Entry 7BOF (electron microscopy, 2.92 A resolution); this record covers chains A and L of the 12 polymer chains in the assembly.

Chain A:
Molecule: 16S rRNA
Source organism: Escherichia coli (strain K12)
Sequence (1542 nucleotides; numbered 1 to 1542; the number before each row is that of its first residue):
     1 AAAUUGAAGAGUUUGAUCAUGGCUCAGAUUGAACGCUGGCGGCAGGCCUA
    51 ACACAUGCAAGUCGAACGGUAACAGGAAGAAGCUUGCUUCUUUGCUGACG
   101 AGUGGCGGACGGGUGAGUAAUGUCUGGGAAACUGCCUGAUGGAGGGGGAU
   151 AACUACUGGAAACGGUAGCUAAUACCGCAUAACGUCGCAAGACCAAAGAG
   201 GGGGACCUUCGGGCCUCUUGCCAUCGGAUGUGCCCAGAUGGGAUUAGCUA
   251 GUAGGUGGGGUAACGGCUCACCUAGGCGACGAUCCCUAGCUGGUCUGAGA
   301 GGAUGACCAGCCACACUGGAACUGAGACACGGUCCAGACUCCUACGGGAG
   351 GCAGCAGUGGGGAAUAUUGCACAAUGGGCGCAAGCCUGAUGCAGCCAUGC
   401 CGCGUGUAUGAAGAAGGCCUUCGGGUUGUAAAGUACUUUCAGCGGGGAGG
   451 AAGGGAGUAAAGUUAAUACCUUUGCUCAUUGACGUUACCCGCAGAAGAAG
   501 CACCGGCUAACUCCGUGCCAGCAGCCXCGGUAAUACGGAGGGUGCAAGCG
   551 UUAAUCGGAAUUACUGGGCGUAAAGCGCACGCAGGCGGUUUGUUAAGUCA
   601 GAUGUGAAAUCCCCGGGCUCAACCUGGGAACUGCAUCUGAUACUGGCAAG
   651 CUUGAGUCUCGUAGAGGGGGGUAGAAUUCCAGGUGUAGCGGUGAAAUGCG
   701 UAGAGAUCUGGAGGAAUACCGGUGGCGAAGGCGGCCCCCUGGACGAAGAC
   751 UGACGCUCAGGUGCGAAAGCGUGGGGAGCAAACAGGAUUAGAUACCCUGG
   801 UAGUCCACGCCGUAAACGAUGUCGACUUGGAGGUUGUGCCCUUGAGGCGU
   851 GGCUUCCGGAGCUAACGCGUUAAGUCGACCGCCUGGGGAGUACGGCCGCA
   901 AGGUUAAAACUCAAAUGAAUUGACGGGGGCCCGCACAAGCGGUGGAGCAU
   951 GUGGUUUAAUUCGAUGXAACGCGAAGAACCUUACCUGGUCUUGACAUCCA
  1001 CGGAAGUUUUCAGAGAUGAGAAUGUGCCUUCGGGAACCGUGAGACAGGUG
  1051 CUGCAUGGCUGUCGUCAGCUCGUGUUGUGAAAUGUUGGGUUAAGUCCCGC
  1101 AACGAGCGCAACCCUUAUCCUUUGUUGCCAGCGGUCCGGCCGGGAACUCA
  1151 AAGGAGACUGCCAGUGAUAAACUGGAGGAAGGUGGGGAUGACGUCAAGUC
  1201 AUCAUGGCCCUUACGACCAGGGCUACACACGUGCUACAAUGGCGCAUACA
  1251 AAGAGAAGCGACCUCGCGAGAGCAAGCGGACCUCAUAAAGUGCGUCGUAG
  1301 UCCGGAUUGGAGUCUGCAACUCGACUCCAUGAAGUCGGAAUCGCUAGUAA
  1351 UCGUGGAUCAGAAUGCCACGGUGAAUACGUUCCCGGGCCUUGUACACACC
  1401 GCCCGUXACACCAUGGGAGUGGGUUGCAAAAGAAGUAGGUAGCUUAACCU
  1451 UCGGGAGGGCGCUUACCACUUUGUGAUUCAUGACUGGGGUGAAGUCGUAA
  1501 CAAGGUAACCGUAGGGGAACCUGCGGUUGGAUCACCUCCUUA
Not modelled in the structure: 931-1386, 1401-1407, 1495-1501, 1541-1542
Modified / non-standard residues: PSU (pseudouridine-5'-monophosphate) at position 516, G7M (N7-methyl-guanosine-5'-monophosphate) at position 527, 2MG (2N-methylguanosine-5'-monophosphate) at position 966, 5MC (5-methylcytidine-5'-monophosphate) at position 967, 2MG (2N-methylguanosine-5'-monophosphate) at position 1207, 4OC (4n,o2'-methylcytidine-5'-monophosphate) at position 1402, 5MC (5-methylcytidine-5'-monophosphate) at position 1407, UR3 (3-methyluridine-5'-monophoshate) at position 1498, 2MG (2N-methylguanosine-5'-monophosphate) at position 1516, MA6 (6N-dimethyladenosine-5'-monophoshate) at position 1518, MA6 (6N-dimethyladenosine-5'-monophoshate) at position 1519
Metal / ion sites: Mg2+ site 1 near U14 (its only coordinating residue here); Mg2+ site 2 near G21 (its only coordinating residue here); Mg2+ site 3: C48, G115; Mg2+ site 4 near A53 (its only coordinating residue here); Mg2+ site 5 near U56 (its only coordinating residue here); Mg2+ site 6: A59, U387; Mg2+ site 7 near A66 (its only coordinating residue here); Mg2+ site 8 near G100 (its only coordinating residue here); Mg2+ site 9: A109, G331; Mg2+ site 10 near G111 (its only coordinating residue here); Mg2+ site 11 near G113 (its only coordinating residue here); Mg2+ site 12: A116, G117, G289; 39 more Mg2+ sites not listed
Reported in the primary citation:
  - contacts within the chain: U921-A1534, A923-U1532, A1507-G1530 (pi stacking)

Chain L:
Protein: 30S ribosomal protein S12
Source organism: Escherichia coli (strain K12)
Reference sequence: P0A7S3 (RS12_ECOLI); numbering as in UniProt (aligned over 1-124)
Chain sequence (124 residues; row label = number of the first residue in the row):
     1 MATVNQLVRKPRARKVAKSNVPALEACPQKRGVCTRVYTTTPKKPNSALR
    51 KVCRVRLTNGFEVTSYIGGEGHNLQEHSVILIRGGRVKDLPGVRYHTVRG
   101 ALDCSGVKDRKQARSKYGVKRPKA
Not modelled in the structure: 1
Modified / non-standard residues: Asp89 ((3R)-3-(methylsulfanyl)-L-aspartic acid; D2T)
Curated features (UniProtKB/Swiss-Prot):
  - modified residue: Lys108 (N6-acetyllysine)

Chain A / chain L interface:
Pairs across the interface (109):
  A32(A) - Pro28(L)  base contact
  A33(A) - Pro28(L)  sugar contact
  A33(A) - Gln29(L)  hydrogen bond to the sugar
  C34(A) - Gln29(L)  sugar contact
  C34(A) - Val98(L)  sugar contact
  G35(A) - Gly100(L)  sugar contact
  G35(A) - Ser115(L)  hydrogen bond to the sugar
  G35(A) - Gly118(L)  hydrogen bond to the sugar
  C36(A) - Arg114(L)  hydrogen bond to the sugar
  C36(A) - Ser115(L)  sugar contact
  C36(A) - Val119(L)  sugar contact
  C36(A) - Lys120(L)  salt bridge to the phosphate
  C36(A) - Arg121(L)  phosphate contact
  U37(A) - Lys120(L)  phosphate contact
  U37(A) - Arg121(L)  hydrogen bond to the phosphate
  G302(A) - Arg14(L)  sugar contact
  G362(A) - Arg31(L)  salt bridge to the phosphate
  G362(A) - Thr58(L)  phosphate contact
  A363(A) - Cys27(L)  base contact
  A363(A) - Pro28(L)  base contact
  A363(A) - Gln29(L)  base contact
  A363(A) - Lys30(L)  phosphate contact
  A363(A) - Arg31(L)  salt bridge to the phosphate
  A363(A) - Thr58(L)  hydrogen bond to the phosphate
  G500(A) - Arg121(L)  salt bridge to the phosphate
  C501(A) - Arg114(L)  salt bridge to the phosphate
  C501(A) - Ser115(L)  hydrogen bond to the phosphate
  C501(A) - Arg121(L)  salt bridge to the phosphate
  A502(A) - Ala113(L)  phosphate contact
  A502(A) - Arg114(L)  hydrogen bond to the phosphate
  A502(A) - Ser115(L)  hydrogen bond to the phosphate
  A502(A) - Lys116(L)  hydrogen bond to the phosphate
  C503(A) - Ala113(L)  phosphate contact
  C503(A) - Lys116(L)  salt bridge to the phosphate
  C518(A) - Pro45(L)  base contact
  C518(A) - Ser47(L)  phosphate contact
  C519(A) - Ser47(L)  hydrogen bond to the phosphate
  A520(A) - Ala48(L)  phosphate contact
  A520(A) - Leu49(L)  hydrogen bond to the phosphate
  A520(A) - Lys51(L)  phosphate contact
  A520(A) - Glu70(L)  hydrogen bond to the sugar
  G521(A) - Arg50(L)  hydrogen bond to the base
  G521(A) - Lys51(L)  salt bridge to the phosphate
  G521(A) - Gly69(L)  phosphate contact
  G521(A) - Glu70(L)  phosphate contact
  G521(A) - Gly71(L)  hydrogen bond to the phosphate
  C522(A) - Asn46(L)  base contact
  C522(A) - Arg50(L)  base contact
  C522(A) - Tyr66(L)  hydrogen bond to the phosphate
  C522(A) - Gly68(L)  phosphate contact
  C522(A) - Gly69(L)  hydrogen bond to the phosphate
  A523(A) - Asn46(L)  base contact
  A523(A) - Arg50(L)  base contact
  A523(A) - Val87(L)  base contact
  A523(A) - Lys88(L)  base contact
  A523(A) - Asp89(L)  base contact
  C525(A) - Arg86(L)  salt bridge to the phosphate
  C526(A) - Lys88(L)  phosphate contact
  G7M_527(A) - Asn46(L)  base contact
  C528(A) - Asn46(L)  hydrogen bond to the base
  G529(A) - Pro45(L)  base contact
  G529(A) - Asn46(L)  base contact
  G529(A) - Ser47(L)  hydrogen bond to the base
  G537(A) - Arg110(L)  salt bridge to the phosphate
  G538(A) - Arg110(L)  salt bridge to the phosphate
  G538(A) - Lys111(L)  hydrogen bond to the phosphate
  G538(A) - Gln112(L)  hydrogen bond to the phosphate
  A539(A) - Lys111(L)  phosphate contact
  A539(A) - Gln112(L)  hydrogen bond to the phosphate
  G550(A) - Lys116(L)  sugar contact
  U551(A) - Arg83(L)  hydrogen bond to the sugar
  U552(A) - Pro28(L)  hydrogen bond to the sugar
  U552(A) - Gln29(L)  base contact
  U552(A) - Arg83(L)  sugar contact
  U552(A) - Gly84(L)  hydrogen bond to the sugar
  U552(A) - Gly85(L)  phosphate contact
  A553(A) - Val21(L)  phosphate contact
  A553(A) - Leu24(L)  sugar contact
  A553(A) - Ala26(L)  hydrogen bond to the sugar
  A553(A) - Cys27(L)  sugar contact
  A553(A) - Pro28(L)  sugar contact
  A554(A) - Ser19(L)  hydrogen bond to the phosphate
  U561(A) - Lys15(L)  hydrogen bond to the phosphate
  U562(A) - Arg12(L)  base contact
  U562(A) - Ala13(L)  hydrogen bond to the base
  U562(A) - Arg14(L)  hydrogen bond to the sugar
  U562(A) - Lys15(L)  salt bridge to the phosphate
  A563(A) - Arg12(L)  base contact
  C564(A) - Leu7(L)  sugar contact
  C564(A) - Arg12(L)  salt bridge to the phosphate
  G567(A) - Arg12(L)  hydrogen bond to the base
  G568(A) - Ala2(L)  hydrogen bond to the base
  G585(A) - Asn5(L)  hydrogen bond to the sugar
  C880(A) - Thr3(L)  phosphate contact
  C880(A) - Asn5(L)  phosphate contact
  C880(A) - Arg9(L)  salt bridge to the phosphate
  G881(A) - Gln6(L)  phosphate contact
  G881(A) - Arg9(L)  salt bridge to the phosphate
  C882(A) - Ala2(L)  base contact
  U884(A) - Arg12(L)  base contact
  U884(A) - Lys15(L)  sugar contact
  A909(A) - Lys18(L)  salt bridge to the phosphate
  C910(A) - Lys18(L)  salt bridge to the phosphate
  C910(A) - Arg94(L)  salt bridge to the phosphate
  U911(A) - Arg94(L)  salt bridge to the phosphate
  C912(A) - Lys43(L)  salt bridge to the phosphate
  C912(A) - Pro91(L)  phosphate contact
  A913(A) - Lys43(L)  salt bridge to the phosphate
  A913(A) - Lys88(L)  salt bridge to the phosphate
Also at the interface, not in a pair above, chain A (52 interface residues in all): A303, G524, C879, C883
Also at the interface, not in a pair above, chain L (62 interface residues in all): Leu81, Gly92, Arg99, Ala101, Asp109, Tyr117

Overview:
52 residues of chain A face 62 of chain L across their interface; the contacts include 33 hydrogen bonds and
22 salt bridges. Polar pairs include G521(A)-Arg50(L), C528(A)-Asn46(L) and G529(A)-Ser47(L). C48(A) and
G115(A) coordinate Mg2+ site 3. The paper reports contacts within the chain involving U921(A), A1534(A) and
A923(A) among others.
Here chain A is 16S rRNA and chain L is 30S ribosomal protein S12, both from Escherichia coli (strain K12).
Entry 7BOF (Bacterial 30S ribosomal subunit assembly complex state I (body domain)) was determined by electron
microscopy, deposited together with 7AF3, 7AF5, 7AF8, 7AFA, 7AFD, 7AFH and 17 further entries.
